3KQU - chains A and C of the 4 polymer chains in the assembly; structure by X-ray diffraction, 2.40 A resolution.

Chain A (and C):
Molecule: Serine protease/NTPase/helicase NS3
From: Hepatitis C virus
Notes: EC 3.4.21.98, 3.6.1.15, 3.6.1.-; chain C of this document is another copy of the same molecule, construct and numbering; everything in this record applies to it too
UniProt: Q9WMX2 (POLG_HCVCO); residues 189-624 here correspond to UniProt positions 1215-1650 (UniProt number = residue number + 1026)
Sequence (437 residues; numbered 189 to 625; the number before each row is that of its first residue):
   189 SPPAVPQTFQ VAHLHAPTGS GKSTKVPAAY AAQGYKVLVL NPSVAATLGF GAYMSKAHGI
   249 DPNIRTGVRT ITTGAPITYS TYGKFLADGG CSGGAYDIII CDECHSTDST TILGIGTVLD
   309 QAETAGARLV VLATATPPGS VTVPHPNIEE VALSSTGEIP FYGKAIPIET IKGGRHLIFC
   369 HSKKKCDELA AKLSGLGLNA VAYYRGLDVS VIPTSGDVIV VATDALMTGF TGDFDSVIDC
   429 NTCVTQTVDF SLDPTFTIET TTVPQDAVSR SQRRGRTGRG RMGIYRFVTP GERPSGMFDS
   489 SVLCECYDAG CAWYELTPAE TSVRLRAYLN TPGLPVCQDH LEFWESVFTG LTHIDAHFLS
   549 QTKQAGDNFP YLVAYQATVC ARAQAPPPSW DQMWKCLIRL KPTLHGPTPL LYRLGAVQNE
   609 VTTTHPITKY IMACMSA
Sequence notes: expression tag (625)
Ion coordination: Mn2+: Ser211, Glu291 (together with ADP, beryllium trifluoride)
Small-molecule neighbours: ADP / beryllium trifluoride: Ala204, Pro205, Thr206, Gly207, Ser208, Gly209, Lys210, Ser211, Thr212, Lys213, Gly237, Phe238, Tyr241, Glu291, Ala323, Gly417, Thr419, Gln460, Gly463, Arg464, Arg467, Gly468
From the paper describing this entry:
  - Mn2+ coordination: Ser211
  - binding site for the 19-nt DNA strand: Gly255, Trp501
  - mutagenesis - H293A: decreased catalytic activity (citing earlier work)
  - mutagenesis - H293A: unchanged catalytic activity (basal ATPase activity) (citing earlier work)
  - catalytic residues: Lys210, Glu291, Gln460, Arg464 (proposed by the authors, not directly observed)

Interface between chain A and chain C:
Pairs across the interface (9; chain A residue first):
  Gly594(A) with Thr260(C)
  Pro595(A) with Thr260(C)
  Glu608(A) with Thr258(C); Ile259(C); Thr260(C), hydrogen bond (side chain-backbone)
  Val609(A) with Arg257(C), hydrogen bond (backbone-side chain); Ile259(C)
  Thr612(A) with Ser243(C); Asp249(C), hydrogen bond
Other interface residues (no listed pair), chain A (7 interface residues in all): Thr610, Thr611
Other interface residues (no listed pair), chain C (7 interface residues in all): Thr261

Overview:
Chain A and chain C each contribute 7 residues to their interface, with 3 hydrogen bonds. Polar pairs include
Glu608(A)-Thr260(C), Val609(A)-Arg257(C) and Thr612(A)-Asp249(C). Bound to chain A: ADP / beryllium
trifluoride. Ser211(A) and Glu291(A) coordinate Mn2+. From the paper: catalytic residues Lys210(A), Glu291(A)
and Gln460(A) among others; H293A of chain A reduces catalytic activity.
Both chains are Serine protease/NTPase/helicase NS3 (Hepatitis C virus). Entry 3KQU (Three Conformational
Snapshots of the Hepatitis C Virus NS3 Helicase Reveal a Ratchet Translocation Mechanism) was determined by
X-ray diffraction, deposited together with 3KQH, 3KQK and 3KQL.
